Entry 1HWI (X-ray diffraction, 2.30 A resolution); this record covers chains B and C of the 4 polymer chains in the assembly.

[Chain B (and C)]
Name: Hmg-CoA reductase
From: Homo sapiens
Notes: EC 1.1.1.34; fragment: catalytic portion; chain C of this document is another copy of the same molecule, construct and numbering; everything in this record applies to it too
UniProt: P04035 (HMDH_HUMAN); residue numbers follow UniProt; this construct covers 426-888
Sequence (467 residues; each row starts with the number of its first residue):
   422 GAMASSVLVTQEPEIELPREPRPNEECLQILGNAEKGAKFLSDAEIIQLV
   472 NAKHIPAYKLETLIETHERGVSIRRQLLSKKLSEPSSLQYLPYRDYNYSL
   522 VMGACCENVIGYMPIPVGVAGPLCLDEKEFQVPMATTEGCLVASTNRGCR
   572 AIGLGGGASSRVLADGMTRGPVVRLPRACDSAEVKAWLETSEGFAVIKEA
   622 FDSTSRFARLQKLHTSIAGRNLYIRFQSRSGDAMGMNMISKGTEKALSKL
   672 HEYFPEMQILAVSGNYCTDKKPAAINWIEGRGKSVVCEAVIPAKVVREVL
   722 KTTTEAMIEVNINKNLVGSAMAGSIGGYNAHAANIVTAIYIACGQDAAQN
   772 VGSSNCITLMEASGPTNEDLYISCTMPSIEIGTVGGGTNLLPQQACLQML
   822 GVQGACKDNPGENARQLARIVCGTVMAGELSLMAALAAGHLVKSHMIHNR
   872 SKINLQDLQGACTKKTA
Unresolved in the structure: 422-461, 861-888 (chain C: 422-488, 863-888)
Differences from the reference sequence: insertion (422-425); engineered mutation Ile485 (Met in P04035)
Ligand contacts:
  - fluvastatin (115; (3R,5S,6E)-7-[3-(4-fluorophenyl)-1-(propan-2-yl)-1H-indol-2-yl]-3,5-dihydroxyhept-6-enoic acid), molecule 1: Glu559, Gly560, Cys561, Leu562, Ser565, Lys735, Ala751, His752, Asn755, Leu853, Ala856, Leu857
  - fluvastatin (115), molecule 2: Arg590, Ser661, Val683, Ser684, Asn686, Cys688, Asp690, Lys691, Lys692
  - ADP (adenosine-5'-diphosphate), molecule 1: Tyr479, Glu528, Asn529
  - ADP, molecule 2: Arg627, Phe628, Ser651, Gly652, Asp653, Ala654, Val805, Ala826, Cys827, Pro831

[Chain B / chain C interface]
Pairs across the interface (46; chain B residue first):
  Ser580(B) with Cys600(C)
  Arg582(B) with Cys600(C)
  Leu584(B) with Ala603(C), hydrophobic; Ile638(C), hydrophobic
  Arg598(B) with Glu709(C); Val711(C); Tyr792(C)
  Ala599(B) with Val707(C), hydrophobic; Glu709(C), hydrogen bond (backbone-side chain); Tyr792(C)
  Cys600(B) with Arg582(C); Glu709(C), hydrogen bond (backbone-side chain)
  Ala603(B) with Leu584(C), hydrophobic
  Lys606(B) with Leu584(C)
  His635(B) with Ile699(C), hydrogen bond (side chain-backbone)
  Ile638(B) with Thr796(C)
  Ala639(B) with Leu780(C); Thr796(C)
  Gly640(B) with Ser794(C); Thr796(C), hydrogen bond (backbone-side chain)
  Arg641(B) with Glu782(C), salt bridge; Tyr792(C)
  Ala695(B) with Ala695(C), hydrophobic; Ile699(C)
  Ile696(B) with Ile699(C)
  Ile699(B) with His635(C), hydrogen bond (backbone-side chain); Ala695(C), hydrophobic; Ile696(C); Glu700(C)
  Glu700(B) with Ile699(C); Glu700(C)
  Val707(B) with Ala599(C), hydrophobic; Gly640(C)
  Glu709(B) with Arg598(C); Ala599(C), hydrogen bond (side chain-backbone); Cys600(C), hydrogen bond (side chain-backbone)
  Val711(B) with Arg598(C)
  Leu780(B) with Ala639(C)
  Glu782(B) with Arg595(C), salt bridge; Arg641(C), salt bridge
  Tyr792(B) with Ala599(C); Arg641(C)
  Ser794(B) with Gly640(C)
  Thr796(B) with Ile638(C); Ala639(C); Gly640(C), hydrogen bond (side chain-backbone)
Other interface residues (no listed pair), chain B (27 interface residues in all): Arg595, Tyr687
Other interface residues (no listed pair), chain C (26 interface residues in all): Lys606, Tyr687

[Summary]
The interface between chain B and chain C involves 27 residues on one side and 26 on the other; the contacts
include 8 hydrogen bonds and 3 salt bridges. Polar contacts include Arg641(B)-Glu782(C), Glu782(B)-Arg595(C)
and Ala599(B)-Glu709(C). Ligands of chain B: fluvastatin and ADP.
Both chains are Hmg-CoA reductase (Homo sapiens). Entry 1HWI (Complex of the catalytic portion of human
hmg-CoA reductase with fluvastatin) was determined by X-ray diffraction, deposited together with 1HW8, 1HW9,
1HWJ, 1HWK and 1HWL.
